PDB entry 2IFG | X-ray diffraction, 3.40 A resolution | chains E and F of the 4 polymer chains in the assembly

# Chain E (and F)
Name: Beta-nerve growth factor
Organism: Homo sapiens
Notes: chain F of this document is another copy of the same molecule, construct and numbering; everything in this record applies to it too
UniProt: P01138 (NGF_HUMAN); residues 1-120 here correspond to UniProt positions 122-241 (UniProt number = residue number + 121)
Chain sequence (120 residues; row label = number of the first residue in the row):
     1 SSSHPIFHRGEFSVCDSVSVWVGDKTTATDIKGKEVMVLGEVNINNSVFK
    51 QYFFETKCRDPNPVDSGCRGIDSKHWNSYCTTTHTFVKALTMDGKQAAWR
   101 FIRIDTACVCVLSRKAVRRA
Unresolved in the structure: 1, 61-66, 116-120 (chain F: 1, 61-66, 117-120)
Disulfides: Cys15-Cys80, Cys58-Cys108, Cys68-Cys110
Swiss-Prot annotation at these positions:
  - binding site (a 1-acyl-sn-glycero-3-phospho-(1D-myo-inositol)): Tyr52, Lys88
  - binding site (a 1-acyl-sn-glycero-3-phospho-L-serine): Lys88

# Interface between chain E and chain F
Residue-residue contacts (54; chain E residue first):
  Phe7(E) - Arg114(F)
  His8(E) - Arg114(F)  hydrogen bond (backbone-side chain)
  Gly10(E) - Leu112(F)
  Glu11(E) - Tyr79(F)  hydrogen bond
  Glu11(E) - Val111(F)
  Glu11(E) - Leu112(F)
  Phe12(E) - Trp76(F)  hydrophobic
  Phe12(E) - Val111(F)
  Phe12(E) - Leu112(F)  hydrogen bond (backbone-backbone)
  Phe12(E) - Arg114(F)
  Ser13(E) - Leu112(F)
  Val14(E) - Cys110(F)
  Val14(E) - Leu112(F)  hydrophobic
  Trp21(E) - Phe101(F)  hydrophobic
  Asn43(E) - Asn45(F)
  Ile44(E) - Trp99(F)  hydrophobic
  Asn45(E) - Asn43(F)
  Phe49(E) - Trp99(F)  hydrophobic
  Tyr52(E) - Phe101(F)
  Phe54(E) - Thr85(F)
  Phe54(E) - Phe86(F)
  Arg69(E) - Leu112(F)
  Gly70(E) - Ile71(F)
  Gly70(E) - Asp72(F)  hydrogen bond (backbone-backbone)
  Gly70(E) - Trp76(F)
  Gly70(E) - Leu112(F)
  Ile71(E) - Gly70(F)
  Asp72(E) - Gly70(F)  hydrogen bond (backbone-backbone)
  Asp72(E) - Asp72(F)
  Trp76(E) - Phe12(F)  hydrophobic
  Trp76(E) - Gly70(F)
  Tyr79(E) - Glu11(F)  hydrogen bond
  Thr85(E) - Phe54(F)
  Thr85(E) - Thr106(F)
  Phe86(E) - Phe54(F)
  Val87(E) - Val87(F)  hydrophobic
  Trp99(E) - Ile44(F)
  Trp99(E) - Phe49(F)  hydrophobic
  Trp99(E) - Trp99(F)  hydrophobic
  Phe101(E) - Trp21(F)  hydrophobic
  Phe101(E) - Tyr52(F)
  Thr106(E) - Thr85(F)  hydrogen bond
  Thr106(E) - Thr106(F)  hydrogen bond
  Ala107(E) - Ala107(F)  hydrophobic
  Cys110(E) - Val14(F)
  Val111(E) - Glu11(F)
  Val111(E) - Phe12(F)
  Leu112(E) - Gly10(F)
  Leu112(E) - Glu11(F)
  Leu112(E) - Phe12(F)  hydrogen bond (backbone-backbone)
  Leu112(E) - Val14(F)  hydrophobic
  Leu112(E) - Arg69(F)
  Leu112(E) - Gly70(F)
  Arg114(E) - His8(F)
Also at the interface, not in a pair above, chain E (34 interface residues in all): Lys88, Cys108, Ser113
Also at the interface, not in a pair above, chain F (35 interface residues in all): Phe7, Ser13, Ile31, Lys88, Val109, Ser113

# Summary
The interface between chain E and chain F involves 34 residues on one side and 35 on the other, with 9
hydrogen bonds. Among the polar pairs are His8(E)-Arg114(F), Glu11(E)-Tyr79(F) and Thr106(E)-Thr85(F).
Both chains are Beta-nerve growth factor (Homo sapiens). Entry 2IFG (Structure of the extracellular segment of
human TRKA in complex with nerve growth factor) was determined by X-ray diffraction.
